Entry 8SAY (electron microscopy, 3.40 A resolution); this record covers chains A and C of the 12 polymer chains in the assembly.

Chain A:
Protein: CH848.10.17 gp120
Organism: HIV-1 06TG.HT008
UniProt: A0A1W6IPB2 (A0A1W6IPB2_9HIV1); the construct lacks a stretch of the UniProt sequence and is renumbered around it, so the offset changes along the chain: 34-139 = UniProt 30-135; 150-185 = UniProt 136-171; 186-309 = UniProt 174-297; 312-321 = UniProt 298-307; 3 more segments
Sequence (463 residues; row label = number of the first residue in the row; note: 15 numbers in that range are skipped by the numbering (no residue carries them; nothing is unmodelled there); a row labelled like 185A-185B holds insertion residues (185A, then the next letters in order)):
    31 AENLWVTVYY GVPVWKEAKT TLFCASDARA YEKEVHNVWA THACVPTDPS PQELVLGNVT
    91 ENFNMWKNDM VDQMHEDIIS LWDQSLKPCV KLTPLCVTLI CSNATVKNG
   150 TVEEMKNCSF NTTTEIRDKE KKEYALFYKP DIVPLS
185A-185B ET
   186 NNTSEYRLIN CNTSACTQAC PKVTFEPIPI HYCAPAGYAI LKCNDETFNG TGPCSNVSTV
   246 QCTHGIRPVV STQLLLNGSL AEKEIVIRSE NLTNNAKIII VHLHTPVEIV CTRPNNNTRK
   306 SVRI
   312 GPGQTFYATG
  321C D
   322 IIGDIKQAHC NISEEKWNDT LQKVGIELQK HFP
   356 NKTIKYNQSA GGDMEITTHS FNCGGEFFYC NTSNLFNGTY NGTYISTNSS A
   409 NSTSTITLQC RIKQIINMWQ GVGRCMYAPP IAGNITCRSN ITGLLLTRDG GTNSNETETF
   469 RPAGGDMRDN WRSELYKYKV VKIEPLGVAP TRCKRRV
Not modelled in the structure: 31, 416
Construct notes: expression tag (31-33); conflict Cys201 (Val189 in A0A1W6IPB2), Cys433 (Ala417 in A0A1W6IPB2), Lys490 (Glu474 in A0A1W6IPB2), Glu492 (Gln476 in A0A1W6IPB2), Val496 (Ile480 in A0A1W6IPB2), Arg500 (Gly484 in A0A1W6IPB2), Cys501 (Ala485 in A0A1W6IPB2)
Disulfides: Cys54-Cys74, Cys119-Cys205, Cys126-Cys196, Cys131-Cys157, Cys201-Cys433, Cys218-Cys247, Cys228-Cys239, Cys296-Cys331, Cys378-Cys445, Cys385-Cys418
Glycans and other covalent adducts: N-acetylglucosamine (NAG) linked to Asn156, Asn301, Asn442; glycan linked to Asn332

Chain C:
Protein: DH270.3 variable heavy chain
Organism: Homo sapiens
Sequence (126 residues; row label = number of the first residue in the row):
     1 QVQLVQSGAE LKKPGASVKV SCKASGYTLS DYYVHWLRQA PGQGLEWVAW INPTSGRTIS
    61 PRKFQGRVTM TTDTSMNVAY MELRGLRSDD TAVYFCARGG WISLYVDYSY YPNFDSWGQG
   121 TLVSVS
Disulfides: Cys22-Cys96

Chain A / chain C interface:
Pairs across the interface (20):
  Val136(A) - Ser55(C)
  Asn138(A) - Thr54(C)  hydrogen bond (side chain-backbone)
  Thr150(A) - Leu104(C)
  Pro299(A) - Tyr105(C)
  Ile322(A) - Arg57(C)  hydrogen bond (backbone-side chain)
  Gly324(A) - Arg57(C)  hydrogen bond (backbone-side chain)
  Gly324(A) - Ile59(C)
  Gly324(A) - Asp107(C)
  Asp325(A) - Tyr33(C)  hydrogen bond
  Asp325(A) - Arg57(C)
  Asp325(A) - Asp107(C)  hydrogen bond (backbone-side chain)
  Asp325(A) - Ser109(C)
  Ile326(A) - Arg57(C)
  Lys327(A) - Tyr33(C)  hydrogen bond
  Lys327(A) - Ser103(C)  hydrogen bond (side chain-backbone)
  Lys327(A) - Leu104(C)
  Lys327(A) - Val106(C)
  Lys327(A) - Asp107(C)
  Gln328(A) - Leu104(C)  hydrogen bond (backbone-backbone)
  His330(A) - Tyr105(C)
Also at the interface, not in a pair above, chain A (15 interface residues in all): Gly139, Val151, Asp321C, Thr415
Also at the interface, not in a pair above, chain C (13 interface residues in all): Asn52, Ile102

In short:
Chain A and chain C form an interface of 15 and 13 residues respectively, with 8 hydrogen bonds. Among the
polar pairs are Asn138(A)-Thr54(C), Ile322(A)-Arg57(C) and Gly324(A)-Arg57(C). N-acetylglucosamine is
covalently linked to Asn156(A), Asn301(A) and Asn442(A).
Here chain A is CH848.10.17 gp120 (HIV-1 06TG.HT008) and chain C is DH270.3 variable heavy chain (Homo
sapiens). Entry 8SAY (CryoEM structure of DH270.3-CH848.10.17) was determined by electron microscopy,
deposited together with 8SAL, 8SAN, 8SAQ, 8SAR, 8SAS, 8SAT and 9 further entries.
